Entry 5W56 (X-ray diffraction, 2.03 A resolution); this record covers chain A.

[Chain A]
Name: Periplasmic solute binding protein
From: Paracoccus denitrificans (strain Pd 1222)
UniProt: A1B2F3 (A1B2F3_PARDP); numbering as in UniProt (aligned over 24-309)
Chain sequence (286 residues; each row starts with the number of its first residue):
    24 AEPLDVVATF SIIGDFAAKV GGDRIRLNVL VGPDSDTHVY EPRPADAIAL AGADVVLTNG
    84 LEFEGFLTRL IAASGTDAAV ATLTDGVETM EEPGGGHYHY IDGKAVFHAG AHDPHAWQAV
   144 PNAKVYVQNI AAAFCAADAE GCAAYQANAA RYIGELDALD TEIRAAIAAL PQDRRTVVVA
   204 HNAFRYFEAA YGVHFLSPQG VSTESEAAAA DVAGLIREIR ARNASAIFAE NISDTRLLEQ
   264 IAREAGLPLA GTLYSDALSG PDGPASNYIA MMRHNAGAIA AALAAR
Unresolved in the structure: 24, 223-232
Disulfides: Cys-158/Cys-165
Bound ions: Na+: Thr-60, Asn-254, Asp-279
UniProt features mapped onto this chain:
  - region: Gly-117 to Ala-132 (D-loop), Gln-222 to Glu-229 (Z-loop)
  - binding site (Zn(2+)): His-61, His-138, His-204, Asp-279

[Overview]
Thr-60, Asn-254 and Asp-279 coordinate Na+. From UniProt: 4 Zn2+-binding residues.
Chain A is Periplasmic solute binding protein (Paracoccus denitrificans (strain Pd 1222)); the structure,
Structure of Apo AztC, was determined by X-ray diffraction (same publication as 5W57 and 5KZJ).
